3E44 - chains A and F of the 6 polymer chains in the assembly; structure by X-ray diffraction, 2.52 A resolution.

[Chain A]
Molecule: Type-2 restriction enzyme HindII
From: Haemophilus influenzae
Notes: EC 3.1.21.4
UniProt: P44413 (T2D2_HAEIN); numbering as in UniProt (aligned over 2-258)
Amino-acid sequence (257 residues; row label = number of the first residue in the row):
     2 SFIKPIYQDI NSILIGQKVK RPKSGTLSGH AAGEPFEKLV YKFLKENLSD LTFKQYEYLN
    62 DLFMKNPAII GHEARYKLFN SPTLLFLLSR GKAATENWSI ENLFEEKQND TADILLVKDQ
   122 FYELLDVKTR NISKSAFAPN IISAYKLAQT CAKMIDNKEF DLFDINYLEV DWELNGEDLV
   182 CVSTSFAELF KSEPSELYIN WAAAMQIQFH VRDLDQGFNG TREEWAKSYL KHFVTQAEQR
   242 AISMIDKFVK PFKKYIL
Unresolved in the structure: 23-31, 258
Construct notes: conflict Asn67 (Lys in P44413); engineered mutation Phe138 (Gln in P44413)
Ion coordination: Mn2+ near Val128 (its only coordinating residue here)

[Chain F]
Molecule: 7-nt DNA strand
Sequence (7 nucleotides; row label = number of the first residue in the row):
     8 AACCGGC
Ion coordination: Mn2+: DA8 (shared with 1 residue of chain B)

[How chain A and chain F interact]
Pairs across the interface (12):
  Tyr77(A) - DG13(F)  phosphate contact
  Arg91(A) - DG12(F)  phosphate contact
  Gly92(A) - DG12(F)  hydrogen bond to the phosphate
  Gly92(A) - DG13(F)  phosphate contact
  Lys93(A) - DG13(F)  hydrogen bond to the phosphate
  Lys93(A) - DC14(F)  salt bridge to the phosphate
  Lys108(A) - DC11(F)  phosphate contact
  Lys108(A) - DG12(F)  phosphate contact
  Gln109(A) - DA8(F)  base contact
  Gln109(A) - DA9(F)  base contact
  Gln109(A) - DC10(F)  hydrogen bond to the sugar
  Asn110(A) - DC10(F)  base contact
Also at the interface, not in a pair above, chain A (8 interface residues in all): Ala95

[Overview]
8 residues of chain A and 7 residues of chain F are in contact; the contacts include 3 hydrogen bonds and 1
salt bridge. Polar contacts include Gln109(A)-DC10(F), Gly92(A)-DG12(F) and Lys93(A)-DG13(F).
Chain A is Type-2 restriction enzyme HindII (Haemophilus influenzae) and chain F is a 7-nt DNA strand; the
structure, Q138F HincII bound to cleaved DNA (GTT | AAC) and Mn2+, was determined by X-ray diffraction (same
publication as 3E3Y, 3E40, 3E41, 3E42, 3E43 and 3E45).
